1UY3 - chain A; structure by X-ray diffraction, 1.89 A resolution.

[Chain A]
Protein: Endo-1,4-beta-xylanase A
Organism: Clostridium stercorarium
Notes: fragment: carbohydrate-binding module, residues 236-374
Reference sequence: Q93AQ5 (Q93AQ5); residues 7-145 here correspond to UniProt positions 1-139 (UniProt number = residue number - 6)
Chain sequence (145 residues; numbered 1 to 145; the number before each row is that of its first residue):
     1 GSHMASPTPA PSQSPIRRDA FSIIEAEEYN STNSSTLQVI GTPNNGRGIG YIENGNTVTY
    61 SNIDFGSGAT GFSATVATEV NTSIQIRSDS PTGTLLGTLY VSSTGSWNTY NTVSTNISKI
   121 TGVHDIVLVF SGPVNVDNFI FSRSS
Disordered / not traced: 1-13
Sequence notes: conflict Asn-111 (Gln105 in Q93AQ5)
Metal / ion sites: Ca2+: Glu-25, Glu-27, Arg-47, Asp-137; Na+: Ser-35, Thr-98, Thr-115

[Summary]
The Ca2+ site is built by Glu-25, Glu-27, Arg-47 and Asp-137. Ser-35, Thr-98 and Thr-115 form the Na+ site.
Chain A is Endo-1,4-beta-xylanase A (Clostridium stercorarium); the structure, Binding sub-site dissection of
a family 6 carbohydrate-binding module by X-ray crystallography and isothermal titration calorimetry, was
determined by X-ray diffraction (same publication as 1UY1, 1UY2 and 1UY4).
